5LQZ - chains A and D of the 30 polymer chains in the assembly; structure by electron microscopy, 7.00 A resolution (low resolution: residue-level contacts below are approximate; hydrogen-bond / salt-bridge calls are withheld).

# Chain A
Molecule: ATP synthase alpha subunit
From: Ogataea angusta
Chain sequence (510 residues; numbered 1 to 510; the number before each row is that of its first residue):
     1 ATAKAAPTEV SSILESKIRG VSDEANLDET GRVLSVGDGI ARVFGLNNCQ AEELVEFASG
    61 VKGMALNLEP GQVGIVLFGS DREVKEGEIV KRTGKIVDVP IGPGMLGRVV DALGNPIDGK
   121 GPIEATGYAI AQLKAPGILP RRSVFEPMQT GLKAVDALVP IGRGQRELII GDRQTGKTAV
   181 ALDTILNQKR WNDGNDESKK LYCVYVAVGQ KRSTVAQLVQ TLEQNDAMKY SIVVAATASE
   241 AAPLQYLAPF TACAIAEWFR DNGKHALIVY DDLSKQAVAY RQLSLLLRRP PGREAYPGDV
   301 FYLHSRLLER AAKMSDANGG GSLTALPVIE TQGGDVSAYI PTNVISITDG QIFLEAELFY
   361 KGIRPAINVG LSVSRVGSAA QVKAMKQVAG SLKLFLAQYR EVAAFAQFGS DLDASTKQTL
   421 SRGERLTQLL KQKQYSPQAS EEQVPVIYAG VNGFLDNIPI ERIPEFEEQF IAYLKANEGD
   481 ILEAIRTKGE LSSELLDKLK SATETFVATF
Unresolved in the structure: 1-3, 510
Residues lining bound ligands: ATP (adenosine-5'-triphosphate): D172, R173, Q174, K177, T178, A179, R364, P365, Q432, Q434

# Chain D
Molecule: ATP synthase beta subunit
From: Ogataea angusta
Chain sequence (476 residues; row label = number of the first residue in the row):
     4 ATAGPASGKI RAVIGAVVDV QFEQGELPAI LNALTIDQGN NQKLVLEVAQ HLGENAVRAI
    64 AMDGTEGLVR GQTVVDTGAP ISVPVGRGTL GRIINVVGEP IDERGPIECK QRNPIHADPP
   124 SFVEQSTEAE VLETGIKVVD LLAPYARGGK IGLFGGAGVG KTVFIQELIN NIAKAHGGFS
   184 VFTGVGERTR EGNDLYREMK ETGVINLEGE SKVALVFGQM NEPPGARARV ALTGLTIAEY
   244 FRDEEGQDVL LFVDNIFRFT QAGSEVSALL GRIPSAVGYQ PTLATDMGLL QERITTTRKG
   304 SVTSVQAVYV PADDLTDPAP ATTFAHLDAT TVLSRGISEL GIYPAVDPLD SKSRLLDVSV
   364 VGQEHYDVAT GVQQTLQAYK SLQDIIAILG MDELSEQDKL TVERARKIQR FLSQPFAVAE
   424 VFTGIEGKLV RLKDTIASFK AVLEGKYDHL PENAFYMVGG IEDVVAKAEK IAAEAN
Unresolved in the structure: 4-5, 477-479
Residues lining bound ligands: ADP (adenosine-5'-diphosphate): G159, A160, G161, V162, G163, K164, T165, V166, Y346, F419, A422, F425

# Interface between chain A and chain D
Contacting residue pairs - 23 pairs, chain A then chain D:
  S11(A) with E57(D)
  L34(A) with G56(D)
  S35(A) with H54(D)
  V36(A) with Q53(D); H54(D)
  G37(A) with Q53(D)
  D81(A) with I33(D)
  R82(A) with A32(D); I33(D)
  I117(A) with V126(D)
  A216(A) with Q128(D)
  A238(A) with A287(D); G291(D)
  S239(A) with G291(D)
  Q282(A) with P284(D)
  L285(A) with P284(D)
  A295(A) with S278(D); A279(D)
  Q332(A) with T319(D)
  Y360(A) with Q376(D); Q377(D)
  K361(A) with Q377(D)
  Q407(A) with E396(D)
Other interface residues (no listed pair), chain A (22 interface residues in all): S12, Q174, K211, R212
Other interface residues (no listed pair), chain D (26 interface residues in all): L55, I276, T288, L292, E295, A328, H329, K355, Q380

# Summary
22 residues of chain A face 26 of chain D across their interface. Bound to chain A: ATP. Ligands of chain D:
ADP.
Here chain A is ATP synthase alpha subunit and chain D is ATP synthase beta subunit, both from Ogataea
angusta. Entry 5LQZ (Structure of F-ATPase from Pichia angusta, state1) was determined by electron microscopy
(same publication as 5LQX and 5LQY).
